PDB entry 6V0B | electron microscopy, 4.10 A resolution (low resolution: residue-level contacts below are approximate; hydrogen-bond / salt-bridge calls are withheld) | chains C and D of the 5 polymer chains in the assembly

[Chain C (and D)]
Molecule: Gamma-aminobutyric-acid receptor subunit beta-1
Organism: Dickeya dadantii (strain 3937)
Notes: chain D of this document is another copy of the same molecule, construct and numbering; everything in this record applies to it too
UniProtKB: E0SJQ4 (E0SJQ4_DICD3); residues 1-322 here correspond to UniProt positions 22-343 (UniProt number = residue number + 21)
Sequence (322 residues; each row starts with the number of its first residue):
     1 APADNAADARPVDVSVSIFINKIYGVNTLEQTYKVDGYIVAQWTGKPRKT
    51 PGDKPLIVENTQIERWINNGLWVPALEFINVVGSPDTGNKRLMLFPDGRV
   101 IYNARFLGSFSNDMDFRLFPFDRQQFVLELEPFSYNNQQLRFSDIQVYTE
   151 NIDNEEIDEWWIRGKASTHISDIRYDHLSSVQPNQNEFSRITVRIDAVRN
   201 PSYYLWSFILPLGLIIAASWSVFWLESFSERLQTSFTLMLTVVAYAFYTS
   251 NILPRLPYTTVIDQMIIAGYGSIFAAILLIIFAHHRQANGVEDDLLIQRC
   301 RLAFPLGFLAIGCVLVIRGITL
Not modelled in the structure: 1-10, 317-322

[Interface between chain C and chain D]
Residue-residue contacts (72; chain C residue first):
  F19(C) - H177(D)
  K22(C) - E30(D)
  K22(C) - S111(D)
  Y24(C) - E30(D)
  D36(C) - V81(D)
  D36(C) - V82(D)
  Y38(C) - E77(D)
  Y38(C) - I79(D)
  Y38(C) - F133(D)
  Q42(C) - L178(D)
  I57(C) - S134(D)
  E59(C) - Y135(D)
  Q62(C) - I67(D)
  R65(C) - N68(D)
  D86(C) - G83(D)
  K90(C) - F133(D)
  R91(C) - F133(D)
  R91(C) - S134(D)
  R99(C) - S180(D)
  N103(C) - F133(D)
  R105(C) - F78(D)
  R105(C) - I79(D)
  R105(C) - V81(D)
  R105(C) - G83(D)
  L107(C) - V82(D)
  L107(C) - G83(D)
  Q146(C) - H177(D)
  Y148(C) - H177(D)
  N154(C) - D113(D)
  N154(C) - D115(D)
  E156(C) - R117(D)
  E156(C) - Y258(D)
  I157(C) - Q31(D)
  I157(C) - D115(D)
  I157(C) - R117(D)
  I157(C) - Y258(D)
  E159(C) - P257(D)
  N200(C) - P257(D)
  Y203(C) - L256(D)
  Y203(C) - P257(D)
  Y203(C) - T259(D)
  W206(C) - I267(D)
  S207(C) - I266(D)
  S207(C) - I267(D)
  S207(C) - Y270(D)
  L210(C) - I267(D)
  L210(C) - Y270(D)
  L210(C) - F274(D)
  P211(C) - Y270(D)
  L214(C) - F274(D)
  A218(C) - F236(D)
  W220(C) - I281(D)
  S221(C) - L232(D)
  S221(C) - F236(D)
  W224(C) - F228(D)
  W224(C) - H284(D)
  W224(C) - H285(D)
  L225(C) - F228(D)
  L225(C) - L232(D)
  E226(C) - F228(D)
  E230(C) - F228(D)
  E230(C) - S229(D)
  E230(C) - Q233(D)
  T234(C) - Q233(D)
  T237(C) - F236(D)
  L238(C) - F236(D)
  L240(C) - L240(D)
  T241(C) - L240(D)
  F247(C) - F247(D)
  Y248(C) - A246(D)
  Y248(C) - F247(D)
  I252(C) - S250(D)
Interface residues without a listed pair, chain C (52 interface residues in all): G88, N89, F95, S202, I215, Q233, N251
Interface residues without a listed pair, chain D (45 interface residues in all): S84, M239, V243, N251, R255
The authors on this interface:
  - specific contacts: H177(D)-F19(C)

[In short]
The interface between chain C and chain D involves 52 residues on one side and 45 on the other. The paper
describes a contact between H177(D) and F19(C).
Both chains are Gamma-aminobutyric-acid receptor subunit beta-1 (Dickeya dadantii (strain 3937)). Entry 6V0B
(Unliganded ELIC in POPC-only nanodiscs) was determined by electron microscopy, deposited together with 6V03.
